Entry 7PAO (electron microscopy, 7.00 A resolution (low resolution: residue-level contacts below are approximate; hydrogen-bond / salt-bridge calls are withheld)); this record covers chains a and 3 of the 56 polymer chains in the assembly.

[Chain a]
Molecule: 50S ribosomal protein L2
Source organism: Mycoplasma pneumoniae M129
UniProt: P75577 (RL2_MYCPN); residues 1-287 here = UniProt positions 1-287
Amino-acid sequence (287 residues; numbered 1 to 287; the number before each row is that of its first residue):
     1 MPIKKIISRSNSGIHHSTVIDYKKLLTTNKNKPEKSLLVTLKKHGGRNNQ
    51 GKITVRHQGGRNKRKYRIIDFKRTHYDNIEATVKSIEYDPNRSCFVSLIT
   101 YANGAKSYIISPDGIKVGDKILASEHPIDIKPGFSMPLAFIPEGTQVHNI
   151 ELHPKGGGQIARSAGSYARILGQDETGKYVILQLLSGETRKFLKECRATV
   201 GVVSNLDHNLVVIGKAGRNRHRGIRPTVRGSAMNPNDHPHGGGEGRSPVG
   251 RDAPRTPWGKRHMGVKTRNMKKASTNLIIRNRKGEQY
Unresolved in the structure: 1, 287

[Chain 3]
Molecule: 23S ribosomal RNA
Source organism: Mycoplasma pneumoniae M129
Sequence (2907 nucleotides; each row starts with the number of its first residue):
     1 UACAAUAAGUUACUAAGGGCUUAUGGUGGAUGCCUUGGCACUAAUAGGCG
    51 AUGAAGGACGUGUUAACCUGCGAUAAGCUUCGGGUAGGUGGUAAGAACCU
   101 CAGAUCCGGAGAUUUCCGAAUGGAGCAAUCCGGUAGUUGGAAACAGCUAU
   151 CAUUAAUUGAUGAAUAAAUAGUCAAUUAAAGCAAUACGUGGUGAAGUGAA
   201 ACAUCUCAGUAGCCACAGGAAAAGAAAACGAAUGUGAUUCCGUGUGUAGU
   251 GGCGAGCGAAAGCGGAACAGGCCAAACUUAUCAUUAGAUAGGGGUUGUAG
   301 GGCUUGCAAUGUGGACUUGAAAACGAUAGAAGAAGCUGUUGGAAAGCAGC
   351 GCGCAAAAGGGUGAUAGCCCCGUAUUUGAAAUUGUUUUCAUACCUAGCGA
   401 GAUCCCUGAGUAGCUCGGAAAACGUUAUUUUGAGUGAAUCUGCCCAGACC
   451 AUUGGGUAAGCCUAAAUACUAAUUAGUGACCGAUAGCGAAACAGUACCGU
   501 GAGGGAAAGGUGAAAAGAACCCAGAGAUGGGAGUGAAAUAGAUUCUGAAA
   551 CCAUAUGCCUACAACGUGUCAGAGCACAUUAAUGUGUGAUGGCGUGCGUU
   601 UUGAAGUAUGAGCCGGCGAGUUAUGAUAGCAAGCGUUAGUUAACCAGGAG
   651 AUGGGGAGCUGUAGCGAAAGCGAGUUUUAAAAGAGCGUUUGUUUGUUAUU
   701 AUAGACCCGAAACGGGUUGAGCUAGUCAUGAGCAGGUUGAAGGUUGAGUA
   751 ACAUCAACUGGAGGACCGAACCGACUCUCGUUGAAACGAUAGCGGAUGAC
   801 UUGUGAUUAGGGGUGAAAUUCCAAUCGAAAUCCGUGAUAGCUGGUUCUCG
   851 UCGAAAUAGCUUUAAGGCUAGCGUGAGAUCACAAAUAAGUGGAGGUAAAG
   901 CUACUGAAUGUAUGAUGGCGCCACCUAGGCGUACUGAAUACAAUUAAACU
   951 CUGAAUGCCAUUUAUUUUAUUCUCGCAGUCAGACAGUGGGGGAUAAGCUU
  1001 CAUUGUCAAGAGGGGAAGAGCCCAGAUCAUUAAAUAAGGUCCCCAAAAUA
  1051 UACUAAGUGGAAAAGGAUGUGAAAGUGCUAAAACAGCAAGGAUGUUGGCU
  1101 UAGAAGCAGCCAUCGUUUAAAGAGUGCGUAACAGCUCACUUGUCGAGUGU
  1151 UUUUGCGCCGAAGAUGUAACGGGGCUAAGUAUAUUACCGAAUUUAUGGAU
  1201 AAGAUUUAUAUCUUGUGGUAGACGAGCGUUGUAUUGGAGUUGAAGUCAAA
  1251 GCGUGAGCAUUGGUGGAUCCAAUACAAGUGAGAAUGCCGGCAUGAGUAAC
  1301 GCUUGGGAGUGAGAAUCUCCCAAACCGAUUGACUAAGGUUUCCUGGACCA
  1351 GGGUCGUCCUUCCAGGGUUAGUCUGGACCUAAGCUGAGGCUGAAAAGCGU
  1401 AGGCGAUGGACAACAGGUUAAUAUUCCUGUACUUACAGUUAGACUGAUGG
  1451 AGUGACAAAGAAGGUUUUCCACCCCCAUAAUUGGAUUUGGGGAUAAAUCA
  1501 UAAGGUGGUACAAUAGGCAAAUCCGUUGUGCAUAACAUUGAGUGAUGAUG
  1551 UCGAGUGAAUGAGUGAUCAAGUAGCGAAGGUGGUAUUAAUCAUGCUUUCA
  1601 AGAAAAGCUUCUAGGGUUAAUCUAGCUGUAACCAGUACCGAGAACGAACA
  1651 CACGUAGUCAAGGAGAGGAUCCUAAGGUUAGCGAGUGAACUAUAGCCAAG
  1701 GAACUCUGCAAAUUAACCCCGUAAGUUAGCGAGAAGGGGUGCUUAUGUAA
  1751 AAGUAAGCCGCAGUGAAGAACGAGGGGGGACUGUUUAACUAAAACACAAC
  1801 UCUAUGCCAAACCGUAAGGUGAUGUAUAUGGGGUGACACCUGCCCAGUGC
  1851 UGGAAGGUUAAAGAAGGAGGUUAGCGCAAGCGAAGCUUUUAACUGAAGCC
  1901 CCAGUGAACGGCGGCCGUAACUAUAACGGUCCUAAGGUAGCGAAAUUCCU
  1951 AGUCGGGUAAAUUCCGUCCCGCUUGAAUGGUGUAACCAUCUCUUGACUGU
  2001 CUCGGCUAUAGACUCGGUGAAAUCCAGGUACGGGUGAAGACACCCGUUAG
  2051 GCGCAACGGGACGGAAAGACCCCGUGAAGCUUUACUGUAGCUUAAUAUUG
  2101 AUCAGGACAUUAUCAUGUAGAGAAUAGGUAGGAGCAAUCGAUGCAAGUUC
  2151 GCUAGGACUUGUUGAUGCGAAAGGUGGAAUACUACCCUUGGUUGUGUGCU
  2201 GUUCUAAUUGGUAACUGUUAUCCAGUUUCAAGACAGUGUUAGGUGGGCAG
  2251 UUUGACUGGGGCGGUCGCCUCCUAAAAGGUAACGGAGGCGUACAAAGGUA
  2301 CCUUCAGUACGGUUGGAAAUCGUAUGUAGAGUGUAAUGGUGUAAGGGUGC
  2351 UUGACUGUGAGACAUACAGGUCGAACAGGUGAGAAAUCAGGUCAUAGUGA
  2401 UCCGGUGGUCCAGUAUGGAAUGGCCAUCGCUCAACGGAUAAAAGCUACUC
  2451 CGGGGAUAACAGGCUGAUACUGCCCAAGAGUUCAUAUCGACGGCAGUGUU
  2501 UGGCACCUCGAUGUCGACUCAUCUCAUCCUCGAGCUGAAGCAGGUUCGAA
  2551 GGGUUCGGCUGUUCGCCGAUUAAAGAGAUACGUGAGUUGGGUUCAAACCG
  2601 UCGUGAGACAGGUUGGUCCCUAUCUAUUGUGCCCGUAGGAAGAUUGAAGA
  2651 GUGUUGCUUCUAGUACGAGAGGACCGAAGCGAGGACACCUCUUAUGCUCC
  2701 AGUUGUAGCGCCAGCUGCACCGCUGGGUAGUAACGUGUCUAUUAGAUAAA
  2751 CGCUGAAAGCAUCUAAGUGUGAAACUAUCUCAAAGAUUAAUCUUCCCAUU
  2801 UCGCAAGAAAGUAAGAGCCGUCAAAGACGAUGACGUUGAUAGGUUACAGG
  2851 UGUAAGCAUAGUGAUAUGUUGAGCUGAGUAAUACUAAUUGCUCGAGGACU
  2901 UAUUGGA
Unresolved in the structure: 1-7, 923-927, 1560-1569, 2901-2907

[How chain a and chain 3 interact]
Pairs across the interface (260; chain a residue first):
  Lys4(a) - C1599(3)
  Ser8(a) - G763(3)
  Ser8(a) - G764(3)
  Arg9(a) - A740(3)
  Arg9(a) - A762(3)
  Arg9(a) - G763(3)
  Arg9(a) - A765(3)
  Arg9(a) - G1729(3)
  Arg9(a) - C1730(3)
  Ser10(a) - G763(3)
  Ser10(a) - G764(3)
  Ser10(a) - A765(3)
  Asn11(a) - A765(3)
  Asn11(a) - C766(3)
  Asn11(a) - A1985(3)
  Ser12(a) - G764(3)
  Ser12(a) - A765(3)
  Ser12(a) - C1781(3)
  Ser12(a) - U1782(3)
  Gly13(a) - A1780(3)
  Gly13(a) - C1781(3)
  Gly13(a) - A1985(3)
  Ile14(a) - U1727(3)
  Ile14(a) - A1780(3)
  Ile14(a) - A1836(3)
  Ile14(a) - A1984(3)
  His15(a) - G764(3)
  Ile20(a) - C1599(3)
  Tyr22(a) - C1599(3)
  Tyr22(a) - A1600(3)
  Asn29(a) - U1598(3)
  Asn29(a) - C1599(3)
  Asn29(a) - A1601(3)
  Lys30(a) - U1596(3)
  Lys30(a) - U1597(3)
  Asn31(a) - A1601(3)
  Asn31(a) - G1602(3)
  Lys35(a) - U1453(3)
  Lys35(a) - G1454(3)
  Lys35(a) - A1455(3)
  Ser36(a) - G1452(3)
  Val39(a) - U1823(3)
  Thr40(a) - A1603(3)
  Lys42(a) - U1823(3)
  Lys43(a) - C727(3)
  Lys43(a) - A728(3)
  His44(a) - U726(3)
  His44(a) - U1820(3)
  His44(a) - G1821(3)
  His44(a) - U1823(3)
  Gly45(a) - U726(3)
  Arg47(a) - G725(3)
  Arg47(a) - U726(3)
  Arg47(a) - U814(3)
  Asn48(a) - C1813(3)
  Asn48(a) - G1818(3)
  Asn48(a) - G1819(3)
  Asn48(a) - U1820(3)
  Asn49(a) - C1398(3)
  Asn49(a) - G1399(3)
  Asn49(a) - G1819(3)
  Gln50(a) - U808(3)
  Gln50(a) - C1813(3)
  Gln50(a) - G1814(3)
  Gln50(a) - G1818(3)
  Gly51(a) - U808(3)
  Lys52(a) - U808(3)
  Lys52(a) - G813(3)
  Lys52(a) - U814(3)
  Lys52(a) - C1813(3)
  Lys52(a) - G1814(3)
  Ile53(a) - U814(3)
  Thr54(a) - G1819(3)
  Thr54(a) - U1820(3)
  Val55(a) - U1820(3)
  Val55(a) - G1821(3)
  Arg56(a) - G1831(3)
  Arg56(a) - G1832(3)
  His57(a) - G1830(3)
  His57(a) - G1831(3)
  Gln58(a) - U1829(3)
  Gln58(a) - G1830(3)
  Gly60(a) - U726(3)
  Gly60(a) - C727(3)
  Arg61(a) - C727(3)
  Arg61(a) - G1821(3)
  Arg61(a) - A1822(3)
  Arg61(a) - U1823(3)
  Asn62(a) - A1600(3)
  Lys63(a) - A1601(3)
  Lys63(a) - G1602(3)
  Lys63(a) - A1603(3)
  Arg64(a) - A1601(3)
  Lys65(a) - G1602(3)
  Lys65(a) - A1603(3)
  Tyr66(a) - U1823(3)
  Lys72(a) - A2213(3)
  Tyr88(a) - A1601(3)
  Tyr88(a) - G1602(3)
  Pro90(a) - A1601(3)
  Arg92(a) - G1824(3)
  Arg92(a) - U1825(3)
  Ala102(a) - U1526(3)
  Asn103(a) - A1515(3)
  Asn103(a) - G1516(3)
  Asn103(a) - G1525(3)
  Gly104(a) - G1525(3)
  Gly104(a) - U1526(3)
  Lys106(a) - G1525(3)
  Lys106(a) - U1526(3)
  Leu152(a) - C1807(3)
  His153(a) - C1808(3)
  His153(a) - U2212(3)
  Pro154(a) - C2229(3)
  Gln159(a) - C1807(3)
  Gln159(a) - U1825(3)
  Ile160(a) - G1806(3)
  Ile160(a) - U1825(3)
  Ile160(a) - A1826(3)
  Ala161(a) - G1806(3)
  Ala161(a) - U1825(3)
  Ala161(a) - A1826(3)
  Arg162(a) - G1824(3)
  Arg162(a) - U1825(3)
  Arg162(a) - A1826(3)
  Ser163(a) - U1825(3)
  Ser163(a) - A1826(3)
  Ser163(a) - A1828(3)
  Ala164(a) - U1827(3)
  Gly165(a) - U1827(3)
  Ser166(a) - A1826(3)
  Lys178(a) - A2230(3)
  Lys178(a) - A2231(3)
  Tyr179(a) - A2231(3)
  Leu184(a) - G1806(3)
  Leu185(a) - G1806(3)
  Leu185(a) - A1826(3)
  Leu185(a) - U1827(3)
  Ser186(a) - G1806(3)
  Ser186(a) - A1826(3)
  Glu188(a) - G1806(3)
  Glu188(a) - A1826(3)
  Arg190(a) - G1806(3)
  Arg190(a) - C1807(3)
  Leu193(a) - A2230(3)
  Leu193(a) - A2231(3)
  Leu206(a) - U1827(3)
  His208(a) - U1827(3)
  His208(a) - A1828(3)
  Asn209(a) - U1827(3)
  Val212(a) - A1798(3)
  Val212(a) - A1799(3)
  Ile213(a) - A1798(3)
  Ile213(a) - A1799(3)
  Gly214(a) - A1798(3)
  Gly214(a) - A1799(3)
  Lys215(a) - G764(3)
  Ala216(a) - G764(3)
  Ala216(a) - A799(3)
  Gly217(a) - G764(3)
  Gly217(a) - A799(3)
  Arg218(a) - C1599(3)
  Arg218(a) - A1600(3)
  Asn219(a) - A1798(3)
  Arg220(a) - A799(3)
  Arg220(a) - C800(3)
  His221(a) - A799(3)
  His221(a) - A1600(3)
  Arg222(a) - A1828(3)
  Arg222(a) - U1829(3)
  Arg225(a) - G725(3)
  Arg225(a) - G815(3)
  Arg225(a) - A816(3)
  Pro226(a) - A799(3)
  Pro226(a) - A816(3)
  Pro226(a) - A1796(3)
  Pro226(a) - C1797(3)
  Thr227(a) - A1796(3)
  Thr227(a) - C1797(3)
  Val228(a) - A816(3)
  Val228(a) - A817(3)
  Val228(a) - C1795(3)
  Val228(a) - A1796(3)
  Arg229(a) - A1796(3)
  Arg229(a) - U1834(3)
  Arg229(a) - G1835(3)
  Gly230(a) - G1833(3)
  Ser231(a) - G1833(3)
  Ser231(a) - U1834(3)
  Ala232(a) - A817(3)
  Ala232(a) - A818(3)
  Ala232(a) - C1795(3)
  Met233(a) - A817(3)
  Asn234(a) - U819(3)
  Pro235(a) - U2081(3)
  Asn236(a) - C2080(3)
  Asn236(a) - U2081(3)
  Asn236(a) - C2248(3)
  Asp237(a) - G815(3)
  His238(a) - G1832(3)
  His240(a) - G1832(3)
  His240(a) - G1833(3)
  Gly243(a) - A2606(3)
  Gly243(a) - G2607(3)
  Glu244(a) - G2607(3)
  Glu244(a) - A2608(3)
  Gly245(a) - C2598(3)
  Gly245(a) - C2599(3)
  Arg246(a) - C1795(3)
  Arg246(a) - U1978(3)
  Arg246(a) - G1979(3)
  Arg246(a) - C2598(3)
  Arg246(a) - C2599(3)
  Ser247(a) - U1978(3)
  Pro248(a) - G1910(3)
  Pro248(a) - U1978(3)
  Val249(a) - C1909(3)
  Val249(a) - G1910(3)
  Arg251(a) - U2082(3)
  Arg251(a) - U2083(3)
  Arg251(a) - G2246(3)
  Arg251(a) - G2247(3)
  Asp252(a) - C1909(3)
  Arg255(a) - G1832(3)
  Thr256(a) - G1831(3)
  Pro257(a) - G1831(3)
  Pro257(a) - G1832(3)
  Trp258(a) - C1812(3)
  Trp258(a) - C1813(3)
  Lys260(a) - A1811(3)
  Lys260(a) - C1812(3)
  His262(a) - U1803(3)
  His262(a) - G1830(3)
  His262(a) - G1831(3)
  His262(a) - G1832(3)
  Met263(a) - C1802(3)
  Met263(a) - U1803(3)
  Met263(a) - C1850(3)
  Gly264(a) - U1803(3)
  Gly264(a) - C1850(3)
  Gly264(a) - U1851(3)
  Val265(a) - C1850(3)
  Val265(a) - U1851(3)
  Lys266(a) - U1805(3)
  Lys266(a) - U1851(3)
  Thr267(a) - A1804(3)
  Thr267(a) - U1805(3)
  Thr267(a) - A1810(3)
  Thr267(a) - A1811(3)
  Arg268(a) - U1805(3)
  Arg268(a) - G1806(3)
  Arg268(a) - C1807(3)
  Lys271(a) - U2093(3)
  Lys272(a) - G1806(3)
  Lys272(a) - C1807(3)
  Lys272(a) - A1809(3)
  Ser274(a) - C1807(3)
  Arg282(a) - A1804(3)
  Arg282(a) - U1805(3)
  Lys283(a) - A1804(3)
Also at the interface, not in a pair above, chain a (138 interface residues in all): Ile7, Val19, Gly46, Gly59, Asn91, Ser93, Gly156, Glu195, Asp207, Leu210, Val211, Gly242, Ala253, Pro254, Arg261
Also at the interface, not in a pair above, chain 3 (115 interface residues in all): A828, A1604, A1794, G1849, U2092, G2236, G2245, A2597

[Overview]
Chain a and chain 3 form an interface of 138 and 115 residues respectively.
Here chain a is 50S ribosomal protein L2 and chain 3 is 23S ribosomal RNA, both from Mycoplasma pneumoniae
M129. Entry 7PAO (70S ribosome with EF-G, A*- and P/E-site tRNAs in Mycoplasma pneumoniae cells) was
determined by electron microscopy together with 7OOC, 7OOD, 7P6Z, 7PAH, 7PAI, 7PAJ and 23 further entries from
the same study.
